PDB entry 7XHP | X-ray diffraction, 2.78 A resolution | chains A and B of the 4 polymer chains in the assembly

== Chain A (and B) ==
Protein: Glucose 6-Phosphate Dehydrogenase
Organism: Zymomonas mobilis
Notes: chain B of this document is another copy of the same molecule, construct and numbering; everything in this record applies to it too
Amino-acid sequence (493 residues; row label = number of the first residue in the row):
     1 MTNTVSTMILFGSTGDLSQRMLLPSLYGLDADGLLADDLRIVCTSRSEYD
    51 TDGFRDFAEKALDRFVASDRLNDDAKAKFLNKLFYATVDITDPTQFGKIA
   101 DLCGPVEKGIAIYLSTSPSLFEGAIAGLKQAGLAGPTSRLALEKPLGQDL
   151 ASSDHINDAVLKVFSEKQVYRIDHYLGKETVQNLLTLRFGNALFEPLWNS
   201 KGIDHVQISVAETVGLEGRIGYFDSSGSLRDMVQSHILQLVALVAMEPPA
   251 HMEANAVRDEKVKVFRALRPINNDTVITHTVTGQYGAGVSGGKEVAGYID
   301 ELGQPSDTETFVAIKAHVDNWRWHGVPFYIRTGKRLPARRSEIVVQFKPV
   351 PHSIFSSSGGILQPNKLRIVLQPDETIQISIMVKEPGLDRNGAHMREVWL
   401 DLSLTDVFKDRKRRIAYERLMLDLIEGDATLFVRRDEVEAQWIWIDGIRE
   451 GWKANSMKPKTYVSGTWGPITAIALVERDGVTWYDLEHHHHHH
Not modelled in the structure: 1-5, 47-77, 488-493 (chain B: 1-5, 63-79, 107-110, 488-493)

== Interface between chain A and chain B ==
Residue-residue contacts (96; chain A residue first):
  Glu179(A) - Gly387(B)  hydrogen bond (side chain-backbone)
  Asn183(A) - Val383(B)
  Asn183(A) - Lys384(B)
  Leu185(A) - Phe355(B)
  Thr186(A) - Met382(B)
  Thr186(A) - Val383(B)
  Thr186(A) - Lys384(B)
  Thr186(A) - Met395(B)
  Phe189(A) - Ile354(B)  hydrophobic
  Phe189(A) - Phe355(B)
  Phe189(A) - Leu362(B)
  Gly190(A) - Val350(B)
  Gly190(A) - Phe355(B)
  Gly190(A) - Leu362(B)
  Gly190(A) - Met382(B)
  Asn191(A) - Val350(B)
  Asn191(A) - Asn365(B)  hydrogen bond
  Asn191(A) - Ile381(B)
  Asn191(A) - Met382(B)  hydrogen bond (side chain-backbone)
  Ala192(A) - Lys348(B)
  Ala192(A) - Val350(B)
  Ala192(A) - Asn365(B)  hydrogen bond (backbone-side chain)
  Leu193(A) - Leu193(B)  hydrophobic
  Leu193(A) - Asn365(B)  hydrogen bond (backbone-side chain)
  Leu193(A) - Ile379(B)  hydrophobic
  Pro196(A) - Leu197(B)  hydrophobic
  Leu197(A) - Pro196(B)  hydrophobic
  Pro249(A) - Ile354(B)
  Ala250(A) - His352(B)  hydrogen bond (backbone-side chain)
  Ala250(A) - Ile354(B)
  His251(A) - Ile354(B)  hydrogen bond (side chain-backbone)
  His251(A) - Ser356(B)  hydrogen bond
  His251(A) - Ser357(B)  hydrogen bond
  Met252(A) - Ile354(B)  hydrogen bond (backbone-backbone)
  Met252(A) - Phe355(B)  hydrophobic
  Val350(A) - Ala192(B)  hydrophobic
  His352(A) - Ala250(B)  hydrogen bond (side chain-backbone)
  Ile354(A) - Pro249(B)  hydrophobic
  Ile354(A) - His251(B)
  Ile354(A) - Met252(B)  hydrogen bond (backbone-backbone)
  Phe355(A) - Leu185(B)
  Phe355(A) - Thr186(B)
  Phe355(A) - Phe189(B)  hydrophobic
  Phe355(A) - Gly190(B)
  Phe355(A) - Met252(B)  hydrophobic
  Ser356(A) - His251(B)  hydrogen bond (backbone-side chain)
  Leu362(A) - Phe189(B)
  Leu362(A) - Gly190(B)
  Asn365(A) - Asn191(B)
  Asn365(A) - Ala192(B)
  Ile377(A) - Leu400(B)
  Gln378(A) - Leu400(B)
  Ile379(A) - Leu193(B)  hydrophobic
  Ile379(A) - Leu400(B)  hydrophobic
  Ile381(A) - Leu187(B)  hydrophobic
  Ile381(A) - Asn191(B)
  Met382(A) - Thr186(B)
  Met382(A) - Leu187(B)
  Met382(A) - Gly190(B)
  Met382(A) - Asn191(B)  hydrogen bond (backbone-side chain)
  Val383(A) - Asn183(B)
  Val383(A) - Thr186(B)
  Lys384(A) - Gln182(B)
  Lys384(A) - Asn183(B)
  Lys384(A) - Thr186(B)  hydrogen bond (backbone-side chain)
  Glu385(A) - Phe408(B)
  Glu385(A) - Arg411(B)  salt bridge
  Pro386(A) - Glu179(B)
  Pro386(A) - Phe408(B)
  Gly387(A) - Glu179(B)  hydrogen bond (backbone-side chain)
  Leu388(A) - Arg419(B)  hydrogen bond (backbone-side chain)
  Asp389(A) - Arg419(B)  salt bridge
  Asp389(A) - Leu422(B)
  Met395(A) - Thr186(B)
  Arg396(A) - Phe408(B)
  Arg396(A) - Arg411(B)
  Val398(A) - Leu402(B)  hydrophobic
  Val398(A) - Val407(B)  hydrophobic
  Trp399(A) - Leu402(B)
  Leu400(A) - Ile377(B)
  Leu400(A) - Gln378(B)
  Leu400(A) - Leu400(B)
  Leu400(A) - Leu402(B)  hydrophobic
  Asp401(A) - Leu400(B)
  Asp401(A) - Asp401(B)  hydrogen bond (backbone-backbone)
  Leu402(A) - Ile381(B)  hydrophobic
  Leu402(A) - Val398(B)  hydrophobic
  Leu402(A) - Trp399(B)
  Leu402(A) - Leu400(B)  hydrophobic
  Phe408(A) - Glu385(B)
  Phe408(A) - Pro386(B)
  Arg411(A) - Pro386(B)  hydrogen bond (side chain-backbone)
  Lys412(A) - Pro386(B)
  Lys412(A) - Gly387(B)
  Arg419(A) - Leu388(B)
  Arg419(A) - Asp389(B)
Also at the interface, not in a pair above, chain A (53 interface residues in all): Gln182, Leu187, Phe194, Pro248, Lys348, Ser357, Ser380, Leu404
Also at the interface, not in a pair above, chain B (56 interface residues in all): Phe194, Pro349, Ser353, Ser380, Arg396, Leu404, Glu418

== Summary ==
53 residues of chain A and 56 residues of chain B are in contact; the contacts include 19 hydrogen bonds and 2
salt bridges. Among the polar pairs are Glu385(A)-Arg411(B), Asp389(A)-Arg419(B) and Glu179(A)-Gly387(B).
Chain A and chain B are both Glucose 6-Phosphate Dehydrogenase (Zymomonas mobilis); the structure, Structure
of a Glucose 6-Phosphate Dehydrogenase from Zymomonas mobilis, was determined by X-ray diffraction together
with 7XHL from the same study.
